5BNY - chains E and F of the 6 polymer chains in the assembly; structure by X-ray diffraction, 2.66 A resolution.

Chain E:
Protein: Hemagglutinin
Source organism: Influenza A virus (A/chicken/Guangdong/S1311/2010(H6N6))
Reference sequence: A0A067YZV9 (A0A067YZV9_9INFA); residues 1-324 here correspond to UniProt positions 17-340 (UniProt number = residue number + 16)
Chain sequence (324 residues; row label = number of the first residue in the row):
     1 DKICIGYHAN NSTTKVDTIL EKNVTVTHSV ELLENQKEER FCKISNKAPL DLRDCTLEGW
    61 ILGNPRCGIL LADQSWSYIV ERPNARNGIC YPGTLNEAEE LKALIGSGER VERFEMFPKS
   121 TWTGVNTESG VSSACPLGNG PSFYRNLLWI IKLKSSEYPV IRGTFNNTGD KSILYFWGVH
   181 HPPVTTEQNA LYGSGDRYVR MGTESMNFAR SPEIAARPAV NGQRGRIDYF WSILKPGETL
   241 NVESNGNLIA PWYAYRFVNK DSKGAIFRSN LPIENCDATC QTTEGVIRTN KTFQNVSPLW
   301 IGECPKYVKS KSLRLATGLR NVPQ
Cystine bridges: Cys42-Cys276, Cys55-Cys67, Cys90-Cys135, Cys280-Cys304
Covalent attachments: N-acetylglucosamine (NAG) linked to Asn11, Asn23, Asn166

Chain F:
Protein: Hemagglutinin
Source organism: Influenza A virus
Reference sequence: A0A067YZV9 (A0A067YZV9_9INFA); residues 1-185 here correspond to UniProt positions 345-529 (UniProt number = residue number + 344)
Chain sequence (191 residues; each row starts with the number of its first residue):
     1 GLFGAIAGFI EGGWTGMIDG WYGYHHENSQ GSGYAADKES TQKAIDGITN KVNSIIDKMN
    61 TQFEAVGHEF SNLERRIDNL NKRMEDGFLD VWTYNAELLV LLENERTLDL HDANVKNLHE
   121 KVRSQLRDNA NDLGNGCFEF WHKCNNECME SVKNGTYDYP KYQKESRLNR QKIESVKLEN
   181 FDVYQGALVP R
Not modelled in the structure: 177-191
Differences from the reference sequence: expression tag (186-191)
Cystine bridges: Cys144-Cys148
Covalent attachments: N-acetylglucosamine (NAG) linked to Asn154

Interface between chain E and chain F:
Residue-residue contacts - 122 pairs, chain E then chain F:
  Asp1(E) with Glu27(F); Asn28(F); Ser29(F); Phe138(F); Glu139(F); Phe140(F), hydrogen bond (backbone-backbone); His142(F); Lys143(F), salt bridge; Cys144(F), hydrogen bond (side chain-backbone)
  Lys2(E) with His26(F); Glu27(F), hydrogen bond (backbone-backbone); Leu133(F); Cys137(F); Phe138(F); Phe140(F); Met149(F)
  Ile3(E) with His25(F); Cys137(F); Phe138(F), hydrogen bond (backbone-backbone); Phe140(F), hydrophobic; Val152(F), hydrophobic
  Cys4(E) with Trp14(F); Gly23(F); Tyr24(F); His25(F), hydrogen bond (backbone-backbone); Gly136(F); Cys137(F), disulfide
  Ile5(E) with Ile10(F); Trp14(F); Gly23(F); Tyr24(F), hydrophobic; Val122(F), hydrophobic; Gly136(F), hydrogen bond (backbone-backbone)
  Gly6(E) with Trp14(F); Met17(F); Tyr22(F); Gly23(F), hydrogen bond (backbone-backbone)
  Tyr7(E) with Ile6(F), hydrophobic; Ala7(F), hydrogen bond (side chain-backbone); Ile10(F), hydrogen bond (side chain-backbone); Glu11(F); Gly12(F), hydrogen bond (side chain-backbone); Gly13(F); Trp14(F), hydrogen bond (backbone-backbone); Met17(F); Trp21(F); Val115(F), hydrophobic
  His8(E) with Trp14(F); Met17(F), hydrogen bond (side chain-backbone); Gly20(F); Trp21(F), hydrogen bond (backbone-backbone)
  Ala9(E) with Gly13(F); Trp14(F), hydrogen bond (backbone-backbone); Thr15(F)
  Val16(E) with Asn104(F)
  Asp17(E) with Val100(F); Leu101(F); Asn104(F), hydrogen bond (backbone-side chain)
  Thr18(E) with Leu101(F); Asn104(F); Glu105(F), hydrogen bond; Leu108(F)
  Ile19(E) with Leu101(F), hydrogen bond (backbone-backbone); Leu102(F), hydrophobic; Glu105(F)
  Leu20(E) with Glu105(F), hydrogen bond (backbone-side chain)
  Val26(E) with Leu108(F), hydrophobic
  Thr27(E) with Trp21(F)
  His28(E) with Trp21(F), hydrogen bond
  Glu99(E) with Glu69(F); Phe70(F); Ser71(F)
  Lys102(E) with Glu69(F), salt bridge
  Ala103(E) with His68(F)
  Lys263(E) with Glu64(F), salt bridge
  Thr292(E) with Ile56(F); Met59(F)
  Phe293(E) with Met59(F), hydrophobic; Ala96(F), hydrophobic
  Pro298(E) with Ala65(F)
  Leu299(E) with Ala65(F); Val66(F)
  Trp300(E) with Gln62(F); Glu64(F)
  Cys304(E) with Gln62(F), hydrogen bond (backbone-side chain)
  Lys306(E) with Met59(F); Thr61(F), hydrogen bond (side chain-backbone); Gln62(F); Trp92(F)
  Tyr307(E) with Leu89(F)
  Val308(E) with Leu89(F), hydrophobic; Thr93(F)
  Lys309(E) with Leu89(F); Asp90(F), salt bridge; Thr93(F), hydrogen bond (backbone-side chain)
  Ser310(E) with Glu97(F), hydrogen bond
  Leu313(E) with Ala96(F), hydrophobic; Glu97(F)
  Arg314(E) with Val100(F); Asn104(F), hydrogen bond (backbone-side chain)
  Leu315(E) with Ile55(F), hydrophobic; Asn104(F)
  Ala316(E) with Asn104(F), hydrogen bond (backbone-side chain); Thr107(F)
  Thr317(E) with Trp21(F); Ile48(F); Thr107(F); His111(F), hydrogen bond (backbone-side chain)
  Gly318(E) with Trp21(F); Leu108(F); His111(F), hydrogen bond (backbone-side chain)
  Leu319(E) with Ile6(F), hydrophobic; Trp21(F); Leu108(F), hydrophobic; His111(F)
  Arg320(E) with Leu108(F)
  Val322(E) with Glu11(F); Gly12(F); Gly13(F), hydrogen bond (backbone-backbone)
  Gln324(E) with Gly12(F); Gly13(F); Trp14(F)
Other interface residues (no listed pair), chain E (48 interface residues in all): Asn10, Val24, Val30, Leu32, Pro305, Pro323
Other interface residues (no listed pair), chain F (69 interface residues in all): Ala5, Ile18, Val52, Gly67, Glu74, Leu98, Leu118, His119, Leu126, Lys153
Disulfides between the chains: Cys4(E)-Cys137(F)

Summary:
48 residues of chain E face 69 of chain F across their interface, with 1 disulfide bond, 28 hydrogen bonds and
4 salt bridges. Among the polar pairs are Asp1(E)-Lys143(F), Lys102(E)-Glu69(F) and Lys263(E)-Glu64(F).
Covalently linked N-acetylglucosamine: at Asn11(E), Asn23(E) and Asn166(E).
Here chain E is Hemagglutinin (Influenza A virus (A/chicken/Guangdong/S1311/2010(H6N6))) and chain F is
Hemagglutinin (Influenza A virus). Entry 5BNY (Crystal structure of hemagglutinin of
A/Chicken/Guangdong/S1311/2010 (H6N6)) was determined by X-ray diffraction (same publication as 5BQZ, 5BQY,
5BR0, 5BR3 and 5BR6).
